4YPM - chain A; structure by X-ray diffraction, 1.85 A resolution.

# Chain A
Protein: Lon protease
From: Meiothermus taiwanensis
Notes: EC 3.4.21.53; fragment: alpha subdomain, protease domain
Reference sequence: A0A059VAZ3 (A0A059VAZ3_9DEIN); residues 491-793 here = UniProt positions 491-793
Chain sequence (303 residues; each row starts with the number of its first residue):
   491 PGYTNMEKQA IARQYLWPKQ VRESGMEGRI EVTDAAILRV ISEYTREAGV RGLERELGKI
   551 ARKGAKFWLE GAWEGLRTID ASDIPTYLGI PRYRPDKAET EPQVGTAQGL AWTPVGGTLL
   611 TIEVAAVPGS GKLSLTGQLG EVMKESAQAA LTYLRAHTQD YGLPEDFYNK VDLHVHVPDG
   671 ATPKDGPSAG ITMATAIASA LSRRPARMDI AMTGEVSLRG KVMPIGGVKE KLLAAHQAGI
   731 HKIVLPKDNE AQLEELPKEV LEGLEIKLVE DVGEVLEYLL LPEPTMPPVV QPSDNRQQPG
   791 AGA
Disordered / not traced: 781-793
Covalent attachments: bortezomib (BO2) linked to S678
Bound ions: Mg2+: L600, S678, T703
Ligand contacts: bortezomib (BO2; N-[(1R)-1-(dihydroxyboryl)-3-methylbutyl]-N-(pyrazin-2-ylcarbonyl)-L-phenylalaninamide): L600, A601, W602, T603, T608, L610, M633, T672, P673, K674, D675, G676, P677, A679, G716, K721

# Overview
Bortezomib is covalently linked to S678. L600, S678 and T703 coordinate Mg2+.
Chain A is Lon protease (Meiothermus taiwanensis); the structure, Crystal structure of a LonA protease domain
in complex with bortezomib, was determined by X-ray diffraction together with 5E7S from the same study.
